PDB entry 7DAE | X-ray diffraction, 2.39 A resolution | chains B and F of the 6 polymer chains in the assembly

== Chain B ==
Protein: Tubulin beta chain
Source organism: Sus scrofa
UniProtKB: A0A287AGU7 (A0A287AGU7_PIG); the author numbering skips numbers that UniProt does not, so the offset changes along the chain: 1-358 = UniProt 1-358; 367-453 = UniProt 359-445
Chain sequence (445 residues; each row starts with the number of its first residue; note: 8 numbers in that range are skipped by the numbering (no residue carries them; nothing is unmodelled there)):
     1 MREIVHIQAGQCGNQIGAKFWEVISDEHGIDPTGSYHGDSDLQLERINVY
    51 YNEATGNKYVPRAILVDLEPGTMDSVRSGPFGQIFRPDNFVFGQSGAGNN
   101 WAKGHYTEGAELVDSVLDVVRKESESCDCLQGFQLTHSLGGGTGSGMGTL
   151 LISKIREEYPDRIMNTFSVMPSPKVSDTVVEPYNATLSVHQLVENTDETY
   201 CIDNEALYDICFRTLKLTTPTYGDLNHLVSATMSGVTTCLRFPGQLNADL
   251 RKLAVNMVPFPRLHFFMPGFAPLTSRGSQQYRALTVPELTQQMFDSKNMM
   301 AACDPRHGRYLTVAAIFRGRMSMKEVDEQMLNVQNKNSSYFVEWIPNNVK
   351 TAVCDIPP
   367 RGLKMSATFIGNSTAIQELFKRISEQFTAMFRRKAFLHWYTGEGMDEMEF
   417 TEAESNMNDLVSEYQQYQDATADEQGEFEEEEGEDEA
Not modelled in the structure: 277-279, 439-453
Metal / ion sites: Mg2+: Q11 (together with GDP); Ca2+ near E111 (its only coordinating residue here)
Residues lining bound ligands: GDP (guanosine-5'-diphosphate): G10, Q11, C12, Q15, I16, D67, N99, S138, G140, G141, G142, T143, G144, S145, V169, P171, V175, D177, E181, N204, L207, Y222, L225, N226

== Chain F ==
Protein: Tubulin tyrosine ligase
Source organism: Gallus gallus
UniProtKB: E1BQ43 (E1BQ43_CHICK); residues 1-378 here = UniProt positions 1-378
Chain sequence (384 residues; row label = number of the first residue in the row):
     1 MYTFVVRDENSSVYAEVSRLLLATGQWKRLRKDNPRFNLMLGERNRLPFG
    51 RLGHEPGLVQLVNYYRGADKLCRKASLVKLIKTSPELSESCTWFPESYVI
   101 YPTNLKTPVAPAQNGIRHLINNTRTDEREVFLAAYNRRREGREGNVWIAK
   151 SSAGAKGEGILISSEASELLDFIDEQGQVHVIQKYLEKPLLLEPGHRKFD
   201 IRSWVLVDHLYNIYLYREGVLRTSSEPYNSANFQDKTCHLTNHCIQKEYS
   251 KNYGRYEEGNEMFFEEFNQYLMDALNTTLENSILLQIKHIIRSCLMCIEP
   301 AISTKHLHYQSFQLFGFDFMVDEELKVWLIEVNGAPACAQKLYAELCQGI
   351 VDVAISSVFPLADTGQKTSQPTSIFIKLHHHHHH
Not modelled in the structure: 102-124, 153-157, 364-371
Construct notes: expression tag (379-384)
Residues lining bound ligands: AMP-PCP (ACP; phosphomethylphosphonic acid adenylate ester): I148, K150, Q183, K184, Y185, L186, K198, D200, R202, R222, H239, L240, T241, N242, D318, M320, I330, E331, N333

== How chain B and chain F interact ==
Contacting residue pairs (11; chain B residue first):
  L331(B) with P56(F), hydrophobic
  Q334(B) with R36(F), hydrogen bond
  N335(B) with R36(F), hydrogen bond; P56(F); G57(F); L58(F)
  K336(B) with M1(F)
  S338(B) with N34(F), hydrogen bond; R36(F)
  E343(B) with R31(F), salt bridge
  T437(B) with R31(F)
Other interface residues (no listed pair), chain B (10 interface residues in all): S339, N347, A438
Other interface residues (no listed pair), chain F (11 interface residues in all): T3, K28, L30, D33

== Overview ==
Chain B and chain F form an interface of 10 and 11 residues respectively, with 3 hydrogen bonds and 1 salt
bridge. Among the polar pairs are E343(B)-R31(F), Q334(B)-R36(F) and N335(B)-R36(F). Chain B binds GDP. Chain
F binds AMP-PCP.
Chain B is Tubulin beta chain (Sus scrofa) and chain F is Tubulin tyrosine ligase (Gallus gallus); the
structure, EPB in complex with tubulin, was determined by X-ray diffraction together with 7DAD and 7DAF from
the same study.
